5JZG - chains A and B of the 3 polymer chains in the assembly; structure by electron microscopy, 3.16 A resolution.

[Chain A]
Name: Capsid protein VP1
Source organism: Rhinovirus C
UniProt: E5D8F2 (E5D8F2_9ENTO); residues 1-279 here correspond to UniProt positions 568-846 (UniProt number = residue number + 567)
Amino-acid sequence (279 residues; each row starts with the number of its first residue):
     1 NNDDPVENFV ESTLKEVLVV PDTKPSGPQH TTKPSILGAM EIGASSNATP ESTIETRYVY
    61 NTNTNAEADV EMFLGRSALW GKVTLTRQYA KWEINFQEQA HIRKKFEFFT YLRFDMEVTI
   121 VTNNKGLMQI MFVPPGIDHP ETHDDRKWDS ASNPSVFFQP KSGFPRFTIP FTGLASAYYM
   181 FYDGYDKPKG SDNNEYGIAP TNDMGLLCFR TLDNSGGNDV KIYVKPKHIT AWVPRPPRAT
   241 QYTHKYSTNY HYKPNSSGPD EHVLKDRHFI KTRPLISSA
Unresolved in the structure: 1-53
Sequence notes: engineered mutation K125 (Thr692 in E5D8F2)
Curated features (UniProtKB/Swiss-Prot):
  - site: A279 (Cleavage)

[Chain B]
Name: Capsid protein VP3
Source organism: Rhinovirus C
UniProt: E5D8F2 (E5D8F2_9ENTO); residues 1-235 here correspond to UniProt positions 333-567 (UniProt number = residue number + 332)
Amino-acid sequence (235 residues; row label = number of the first residue in the row):
     1 GLPTRLPSGS QQFMTTEDEQ SPNILPGFHP SKKIHIPGMI TNVMHMARVD SFIPINNIQG
    61 EVGKVSMYYI TVTKKTVTER ILVLPLEMSN TLFATTLLGE VLNYYANWSG SITITFMCVC
   121 DAFSTGKFLV AYTPPGGKLP EDRKQAMLGV HIIWDLGLQS SCTIVVPWIS SGFYRRTKAD
   181 SFTHGGYVSL WYQTAFVPPV SGGTGSILAT CSACPDMSVR MLRDSPMMEQ KNELQ
Curated features (UniProtKB/Swiss-Prot):
  - region: E233 to Q235 (Amphipathic alpha-helix)

[Chain A / chain B interface]
Pairs across the interface (134; chain A residue first):
  T64(A) - V219(B)
  N65(A) - N42(B)
  N65(A) - M44(B)
  N65(A) - M217(B)  hydrogen bond (side chain-backbone)
  N65(A) - S218(B)
  N65(A) - V219(B)  hydrogen bond (side chain-backbone)
  E67(A) - Y105(B)  hydrogen bond (backbone-side chain)
  E67(A) - R220(B)
  E67(A) - M221(B)
  E67(A) - L222(B)
  A68(A) - N42(B)
  A68(A) - V43(B)  hydrogen bond (backbone-backbone)
  A68(A) - M44(B)  hydrophobic
  A68(A) - Y105(B)
  D69(A) - T41(B)
  D69(A) - N42(B)
  V70(A) - I40(B)
  V70(A) - T41(B)  hydrogen bond (backbone-backbone)
  V70(A) - N42(B)
  F73(A) - Y105(B)
  F73(A) - L222(B)
  R76(A) - T16(B)  hydrogen bond
  R76(A) - L222(B)
  S77(A) - T15(B)  hydrogen bond (side chain-backbone)
  Q97(A) - L234(B)
  E98(A) - Q230(B)  hydrogen bond (backbone-side chain)
  E98(A) - L234(B)
  Q99(A) - Q230(B)
  A100(A) - M228(B)
  A100(A) - Q230(B)  hydrogen bond (backbone-side chain)
  H101(A) - M228(B)  hydrogen bond (side chain-backbone)
  H101(A) - E229(B)
  H101(A) - Q230(B)
  R103(A) - L234(B)
  K104(A) - E100(B)  salt bridge
  K104(A) - Y104(B)  hydrogen bond
  K104(A) - M227(B)
  K104(A) - M228(B)
  K105(A) - Y104(B)
  F108(A) - Y104(B)  hydrophobic
  F109(A) - I40(B)  hydrophobic
  Y111(A) - I36(B)  hydrophobic
  R113(A) - P30(B)
  R113(A) - S31(B)  hydrogen bond (side chain-backbone)
  R113(A) - K32(B)
  R113(A) - K33(B)
  E117(A) - E19(B)
  E117(A) - S21(B)  hydrogen bond
  T119(A) - F13(B)
  V121(A) - F13(B)  hydrophobic
  F132(A) - I24(B)  hydrophobic
  F132(A) - L25(B)  hydrophobic
  P154(A) - I24(B)  hydrophobic
  F164(A) - F13(B)  hydrophobic
  R166(A) - F13(B)
  R166(A) - E17(B)  salt bridge
  R166(A) - E19(B)  salt bridge
  R166(A) - S21(B)
  R166(A) - P22(B)
  F167(A) - P22(B)
  F167(A) - I24(B)  hydrophobic
  T168(A) - S21(B)  hydrogen bond
  T168(A) - P22(B)  hydrogen bond (backbone-backbone)
  T168(A) - N23(B)
  T168(A) - I24(B)  hydrogen bond (backbone-backbone)
  I169(A) - I24(B)  hydrophobic
  P170(A) - N23(B)
  P170(A) - I24(B)
  P170(A) - F28(B)  hydrophobic
  F171(A) - F28(B)
  F171(A) - P30(B)
  F171(A) - S31(B)
  T172(A) - F28(B)
  S176(A) - S31(B)  hydrogen bond (backbone-side chain)
  S176(A) - K32(B)
  S176(A) - I34(B)
  K225(A) - E17(B)  hydrogen bond (side chain-backbone)
  K225(A) - D18(B)  salt bridge
  K227(A) - S21(B)  hydrogen bond
  T230(A) - K33(B)  hydrogen bond
  T230(A) - M39(B)
  A231(A) - M39(B)
  A231(A) - I40(B)  hydrogen bond (backbone-backbone)
  W232(A) - K33(B)
  W232(A) - I36(B)
  W232(A) - G38(B)
  W232(A) - M39(B)  hydrophobic
  W232(A) - I40(B)
  V233(A) - P37(B)
  P234(A) - G38(B)
  P234(A) - I40(B)  hydrophobic
  R235(A) - M46(B)
  P237(A) - L97(B)
  P237(A) - E100(B)
  R238(A) - E100(B)
  T240(A) - M228(B)
  Q241(A) - E229(B)  hydrogen bond
  Q241(A) - K231(B)
  Y242(A) - M228(B)  hydrophobic
  Y242(A) - L234(B)
  H244(A) - L234(B)
  H244(A) - Q235(B)
  K245(A) - L234(B)
  K245(A) - Q235(B)  hydrogen bond (backbone-backbone)
  Y252(A) - N232(B)  hydrogen bond
  R267(A) - K231(B)
  R267(A) - N232(B)
  F269(A) - M227(B)
  F269(A) - M228(B)  hydrophobic
  F269(A) - E229(B)
  I270(A) - V62(B)  hydrophobic
  I270(A) - M67(B)  hydrophobic
  I270(A) - T91(B)
  I270(A) - T95(B)
  K271(A) - N57(B)  hydrogen bond (backbone-side chain)
  K271(A) - T91(B)  hydrogen bond (backbone-side chain)
  T272(A) - I58(B)
  T272(A) - V62(B)
  R273(A) - I55(B)  hydrogen bond (side chain-backbone)
  R273(A) - N57(B)  hydrogen bond
  R273(A) - I58(B)
  R273(A) - L82(B)
  R273(A) - V83(B)  hydrogen bond (side chain-backbone)
  R273(A) - L92(B)
  I276(A) - I55(B)
  I276(A) - N56(B)
  I276(A) - I70(B)  hydrophobic
  S277(A) - R80(B)  hydrogen bond (backbone-side chain)
  S277(A) - I81(B)
  S277(A) - L82(B)
  S277(A) - V83(B)
  A279(A) - V83(B)
  A279(A) - P85(B)
  A279(A) - L139(B)
Other interface residues (no listed pair), chain A (70 interface residues in all): M72, L174, A175, A177, Y223, P236, T243, H268, P274, S278
Other interface residues (no listed pair), chain B (63 interface residues in all): Y187, P226

[Overview]
70 residues of chain A and 63 residues of chain B are in contact; the contacts include 30 hydrogen bonds and 4
salt bridges. Polar contacts include K104(A)-E100(B), R166(A)-E17(B) and R166(A)-E19(B).
Chain A is Capsid protein VP1 and chain B is Capsid protein VP3, both from Rhinovirus C; the structure, CryoEM
structure of the native empty particle of a human rhinovirus C, was determined by electron microscopy together
with 5K0U from the same study.
